Entry 7NA7 (electron microscopy, 2.70 A resolution); this record covers chains B and R of the 6 polymer chains in the assembly.

Chain B:
Name: Guanine nucleotide-binding protein G(I)/G(S)/G(T) subunit beta-1
Source organism: Homo sapiens
Reference sequence: P62873 (GBB1_HUMAN); residues 1-340 here = UniProt positions 1-340
Amino-acid sequence (340 residues; row label = number of the first residue in the row):
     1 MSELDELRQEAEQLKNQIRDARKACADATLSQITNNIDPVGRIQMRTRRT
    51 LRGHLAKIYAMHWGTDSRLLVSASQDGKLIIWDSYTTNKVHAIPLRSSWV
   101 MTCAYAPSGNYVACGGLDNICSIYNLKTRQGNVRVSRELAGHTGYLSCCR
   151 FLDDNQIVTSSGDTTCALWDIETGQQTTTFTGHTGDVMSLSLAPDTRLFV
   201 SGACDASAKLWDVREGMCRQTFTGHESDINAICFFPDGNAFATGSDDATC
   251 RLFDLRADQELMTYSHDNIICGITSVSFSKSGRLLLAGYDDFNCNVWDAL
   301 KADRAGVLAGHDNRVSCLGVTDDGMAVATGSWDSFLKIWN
Unresolved in the structure: 1-4
Sequence notes: conflict Glu6 (Gln in P62873), Gln130 (Glu in P62873), Asp237 (Asn in P62873)
UniProt features mapped onto this chain:
  - modified residue: Ser2 (N-acetylserine), His266 (Phosphohistidine)
  - natural variant: Leu30 (L30F: In MRD42; uncertain significance), Arg52 (R52G: In MRD42), Gly64 (G64V: In MRD42), Asp76 (D76E: In MRD42; D76G: In MRD42), Gly77 (G77S: In MRD42), Lys78 (K78R: In MRD42), Ile80 (I80N: In MRD42; I80T: In MRD42), His91 (H91R: In MRD42; uncertain significance), Ala92 (A92T: In MRD42), Pro94 (P94S: In MRD42), Leu95 (L95P: In MRD42), Arg96 (R96L: In MRD42), 5 further natural variant entries in UniProt

Chain R:
Name: Growth hormone secretagogue receptor type 1
Source organism: Homo sapiens
Reference sequence: Q92847 (GHSR_HUMAN); residue numbers follow UniProt; this construct covers 1-366
Amino-acid sequence (366 residues; row label = number of the first residue in the row):
     1 MWNATPSEEPGFNLTLADLDWDASPGNDSLGDELLQLFPAPLLAGVTATC
    51 VALFVVGIAGNLLTMLVVSRFRELRTTTNLYLSSMAFSDLLIFLCMPLDL
   101 VRLWQYRPWNFGDLLCKLFQFVSESCTYAKVLTITALSVERYFAICFPLR
   151 AKVVVTKGRVKLVIFVIWAVAFCSAGPIFVLVGVEHEQGTDPWDTNECRP
   201 TEFAVRSGLLTVMVWVSSIFFFLPVFCLTVLYSLIGRKLWRRRRGDAVVG
   251 ASLRDQNHKQTVKMLAVVVFAFILCWLPFHVGRYLFSKSFEPGSLEIAQI
   301 SQYCNLVSFVLFYLSAAINPILYNIMSKKYRVAVFRLLGFEPFSQRKLST
   351 LKDESSRAWTESSINT
Unresolved in the structure: 1-38, 244-254, 341-366
Cystine bridges: Cys116-Cys198
Sequence notes: conflict Lys130 (Thr in Q92847), Gln188 (Asn in Q92847)
UniProt features mapped onto this chain:
  - glycosylation (N-linked (GlcNAc...) asparagine): Asn13, Asn27
  - natural variant: Ala204 (A204E: In GHDP), Arg237 (R237W: In GHDP)
What the authors report for this chain:
  - contacts within the chain: Glu124-Arg283 (salt bridge)
  - mutagenesis - I300P: unchanged signaling with Ghrelin-27
  - conformationally variable residues (side-chain flip): Val131, Phe221 to Pro224, Phe272, Trp276, Phe279, His280, Arg283, Phe312

How chain B and chain R interact:
Residue-residue contacts (8; chain B residue first):
  His54(B) with Arg72(R), hydrogen bond (backbone-side chain)
  Phe292(B) with Arg336(R)
  His311(B) with Arg336(R), hydrogen bond (backbone-side chain)
  Asp312(B) with Arg70(R), salt bridge; Phe71(R); Arg336(R)
  Ser334(B) with Arg72(R), hydrogen bond
  Phe335(B) with Arg72(R)
Interface residues without a listed pair, chain B (8 interface residues in all): Gly53, Leu55

Overview:
8 residues of chain B face 4 of chain R across their interface; the contacts include 3 hydrogen bonds and 1
salt bridge. Polar pairs include Asp312(B)-Arg70(R), His54(B)-Arg72(R) and His311(B)-Arg336(R). From the
paper: I300P of chain R leaves signaling with Ghrelin-27 unchanged; conformational variability at Val131(R),
Phe221(R) and Phe272(R) among others.
Chain B is Guanine nucleotide-binding protein G(I)/G(S)/G(T) subunit beta-1 and chain R is Growth hormone
secretagogue receptor type 1, both from Homo sapiens; the structure, Structures of human ghrelin receptor-Gi
complexes with ghrelin and a synthetic agonist, was determined by electron microscopy together with 7NA8 from
the same study.
